Entry 7E9C (electron microscopy, 3.50 A resolution); this record covers chains E and I of the 11 polymer chains in the assembly.

# Chain E
Molecule: Histone H3
From: Saccharomyces cerevisiae (strain ATCC 204508 / S288c)
UniProt: P61830 (H3_YEAST); residues 0-133 here correspond to UniProt positions 1-134 (UniProt number = residue number + 1)
Sequence (134 residues; row label = number of the first residue in the row; numbering starts at 0):
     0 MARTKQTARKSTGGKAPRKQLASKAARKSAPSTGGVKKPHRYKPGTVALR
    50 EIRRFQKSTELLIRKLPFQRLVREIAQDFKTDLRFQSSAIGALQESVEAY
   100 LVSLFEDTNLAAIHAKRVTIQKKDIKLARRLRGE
Unresolved in the structure: 0-45, 133
Swiss-Prot annotation at these positions:
  - modified residue: Lys4 (N6,N6,N6-trimethyllysine), Lys9 (N6-acetyllysine), Ser10 (Phosphoserine), Lys14 (N6,N6-dimethyllysine), Lys18 (N6-acetyllysine), Lys23 (N6-acetyllysine), Lys27 (N6,N6,N6-trimethyllysine), Lys36 (N6,N6,N6-trimethyllysine), Lys37 (N6-acetyllysine), Lys56 (N6-acetyllysine), Lys64 (N6-acetyllysine), Lys79 (N6,N6,N6-trimethyllysine)

# Chain I
Molecule: 147-nt DNA strand
From: Escherichia coli
Sequence (147 nucleotides; numbered 1 to 147; the number before each row is that of its first residue):
     1 CTGGAGAATCCCGGTGCCGAGGCCGCTCAATTGGTCGTAGACAGCTCTAG
    51 CACCGCTTAAACGCACGTACGCGCTGTCCCCCGCGTTTTAACCGCCAAGG
   101 GGATTACTCCCTAGTCTCCAGGCACGTGTCAGATATATACATCCTGT
Unresolved in the structure: 1-3, 134-147

# Chain E / chain I interface
Residue-residue contacts (8; chain E residue first):
  Arg83(E) with DG50(I), hydrogen bond to the phosphate; DC51(I), salt bridge to the phosphate
  Gln85(E) with DG50(I), phosphate contact
  Ser86(E) with DG50(I), hydrogen bond to the phosphate
  Arg116(E) with DG71(I), salt bridge to the phosphate
  Val117(E) with DC70(I), phosphate contact
  Thr118(E) with DC70(I), phosphate contact; DG71(I), hydrogen bond to the phosphate
Other interface residues (no listed pair), chain E (10 interface residues in all): Gln68, Lys115, Gln120, Lys122
Other interface residues (no listed pair), chain I (6 interface residues in all): DA49, DC72

# Overview
The interface between chain E and chain I involves 10 residues on one side and 6 on the other; the contacts
include 3 hydrogen bonds and 2 salt bridges. Polar pairs include Arg83(E)-DG50(I), Ser86(E)-DG50(I) and
Thr118(E)-DG71(I).
Here chain E is Histone H3 (Saccharomyces cerevisiae (strain ATCC 204508 / S288c)) and chain I is a 147-nt DNA
strand (Escherichia coli). Entry 7E9C (Cryo-EM structure of the 1:1 Orc1 BAH domain in complex with
nucleosome) was determined by electron microscopy.
